PDB entry 4POR | X-ray diffraction, 2.09 A resolution | chains C and D of the 5 polymer chains in the assembly

Chain C (and D):
Molecule: VP1
From: Human polyomavirus 9
Notes: chain D of this document is another copy of the same molecule, construct and numbering; everything in this record applies to it too
UniProt: E9NQ90 (E9NQ90_9POLY); residues 31-304 here correspond to UniProt positions 32-305 (UniProt number = residue number + 1)
Sequence (278 residues; each row starts with the number of its first residue):
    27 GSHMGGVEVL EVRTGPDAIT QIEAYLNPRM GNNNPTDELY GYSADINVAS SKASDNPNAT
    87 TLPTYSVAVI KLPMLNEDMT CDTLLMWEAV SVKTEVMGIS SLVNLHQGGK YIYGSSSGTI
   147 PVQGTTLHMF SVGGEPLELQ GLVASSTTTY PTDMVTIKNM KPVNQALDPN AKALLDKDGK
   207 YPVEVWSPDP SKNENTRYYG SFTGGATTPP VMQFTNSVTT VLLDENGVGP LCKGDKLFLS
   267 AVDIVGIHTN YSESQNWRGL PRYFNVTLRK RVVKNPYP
Disordered / not traced: 27-32, 103, 303-304 (chain D: 27-32, 303-304)
Construct notes: expression tag (27-30)
Ion coordination: Ca2+ site 1: Glu49 (shared with Ser217(D) of chain D); Ca2+ site 2: Ser217 (shared with 1 residue of chain B)
Reported in the primary citation:
  - binding site for N-acetyl-alpha-neuraminic acid: Asp71, Asn276, Tyr277, Ser278
  - mutagenesis - N282V: decreased binding to 3SLN
  - mutagenesis - N282V: decreased binding to 3GSLN

Chain C / chain D interface:
Contacting residue pairs - 108 pairs, chain C then chain D:
  Glu49(C) with Ser217(D)
  Tyr51(C) with Leu193(D), hydrophobic; Pro195(D)
  Asn53(C) with Ala192(D); Leu193(D), hydrogen bond (side chain-backbone)
  Pro54(C) with Ala192(D)
  Pro61(C) with Pro188(D); Val189(D), hydrogen bond (backbone-backbone)
  Thr62(C) with Pro188(D)
  Asp63(C) with Pro188(D)
  Glu64(C) with Lys78(D); Gln191(D), hydrogen bond (backbone-side chain)
  Leu65(C) with Gln191(D)
  Tyr66(C) with Pro188(D); Val189(D), hydrophobic; Gln191(D), hydrogen bond (backbone-side chain); Ala192(D), hydrophobic
  Tyr68(C) with Ala170(D), hydrogen bond (side chain-backbone); Gln191(D)
  Glu121(C) with Pro216(D); Tyr224(D), hydrogen bond
  Met123(C) with Leu193(D), hydrophobic; Pro216(D), hydrophobic
  Gly124(C) with Ser213(D), hydrogen bond (backbone-side chain)
  Ile125(C) with Phe228(D), hydrophobic
  Ser126(C) with Tyr91(D); Leu153(D); Val209(D), hydrogen bond (side chain-backbone); Glu210(D); Trp212(D), hydrogen bond (side chain-backbone); Ser213(D)
  Ser127(C) with Leu168(D); Glu210(D)
  Leu128(C) with Phe228(D), hydrophobic
  Val129(C) with Thr151(D); Glu210(D); Phe228(D), hydrophobic; Ile270(D), hydrophobic; Trp283(D), hydrophobic
  Asn130(C) with Ala170(D); Glu210(D), hydrogen bond
  Leu131(C) with Ile72(D); Val74(D); Ile273(D), hydrophobic; Trp283(D), hydrophobic
  His132(C) with Asn73(D); Val74(D); Ala75(D), hydrogen bond (backbone-backbone); Asp81(D), salt bridge; Pro83(D); Leu88(D); Thr174(D); Glu210(D), salt bridge
  Gln133(C) with Ala170(D)
  Gly134(C) with Ala75(D)
  Ile138(C) with Ala232(D), hydrophobic; Gln281(D)
  Tyr139(C) with Lys136(D); Thr233(D); Thr275(D); Glu279(D); Gln281(D)
  Gly140(C) with Glu279(D), hydrogen bond (backbone-side chain)
  Ser142(C) with Ser278(D); Glu279(D); Ser280(D)
  Ser143(C) with Val74(D); Glu279(D), hydrogen bond (backbone-backbone); Gln281(D)
  Gly144(C) with Val74(D); Gln281(D), hydrogen bond (backbone-side chain)
  Thr145(C) with Val74(D)
  Pro147(C) with Thr151(D); Gly231(D)
  Gln149(C) with Gly231(D)
  Pro235(C) with Gly230(D); Thr234(D)
  Pro236(C) with Phe228(D); Thr229(D); Gly230(D), hydrogen bond (backbone-backbone)
  Val237(C) with Phe228(D); Thr229(D)
  Met238(C) with Ser227(D); Phe228(D), hydrogen bond (backbone-backbone)
  Gln239(C) with Gly226(D); Ser227(D), hydrogen bond
  Phe240(C) with Leu153(D), hydrophobic; Met155(D), hydrophobic; Pro214(D); Tyr225(D); Gly226(D), hydrogen bond (backbone-backbone); Ser227(D)
  Thr241(C) with Tyr224(D), hydrogen bond (side chain-backbone); Tyr225(D)
  Asn242(C) with Asn219(D), hydrogen bond (side chain-backbone); Thr222(D), hydrogen bond (side chain-backbone); Arg223(D); Tyr224(D), hydrogen bond (side chain-backbone)
  Ser243(C) with Tyr225(D)
  Arg284(C) with Leu168(D); Val169(D), hydrogen bond (side chain-backbone); Ala170(D); Gln191(D), hydrogen bond (side chain-backbone)
  Leu286(C) with Leu168(D), hydrophobic
  Pro287(C) with Leu168(D); Leu193(D), hydrophobic
  Tyr289(C) with Pro216(D), hydrogen bond (side chain-backbone); Ser217(D)
Other interface residues (no listed pair), chain C (47 interface residues in all): Tyr137
Other interface residues (no listed pair), chain D (55 interface residues in all): Ile146, Gln149, His154

Summary:
47 residues of chain C and 55 residues of chain D are in contact; the contacts include 25 hydrogen bonds and 2
salt bridges. Polar contacts include His132(C)-Asp81(D), His132(C)-Glu210(D) and Asn53(C)-Leu193(D). From the
paper: a binding site for N-acetyl-alpha-neuraminic acid at Asp71(C), Asn276(C) and Tyr277(C) among others;
N282V of chain C reduces binding to 3SLN.
Both chains are VP1 (Human polyomavirus 9). Entry 4POR (Structure of Human Polyomavirus 9 VP1 pentamer in
complex with 3'-sialyllactose) was determined by X-ray diffraction together with 4POQ, 4POS and 4POT from the
same study.
